Entry 4Y1W (X-ray diffraction, 1.40 A resolution); this record covers chain A.

[Chain A]
Name: NAD(+)--arginine ADP-ribosyltransferase Vis
Source organism: Vibrio splendidus
Notes: EC 2.4.2.31
UniProt: A3UNN4 (VIS_VIBSP); residue numbers follow UniProt; this construct covers 20-240
Chain sequence (239 residues; row label = number of the first residue in the row):
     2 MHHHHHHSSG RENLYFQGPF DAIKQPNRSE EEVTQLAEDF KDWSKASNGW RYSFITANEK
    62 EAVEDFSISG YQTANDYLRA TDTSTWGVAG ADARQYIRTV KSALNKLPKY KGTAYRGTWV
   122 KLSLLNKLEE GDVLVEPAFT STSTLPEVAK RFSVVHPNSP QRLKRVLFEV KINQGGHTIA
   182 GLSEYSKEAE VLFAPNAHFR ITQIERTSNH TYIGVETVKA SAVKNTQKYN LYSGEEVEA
Disordered / not traced: 2-19, 185-187, 240
Construct notes: initiating methionine (2); expression tag (3-19)
UniProt features mapped onto this chain:
  - active site: R117, S142, E191
  - binding site (NAD(+)): S68 to R80, R117 to W120, E137, E191

[In short]
UniProt lists 3 active-site residues and 19 NAD+-binding residues.
Chain A is NAD(+)--arginine ADP-ribosyltransferase Vis (Vibrio splendidus); the structure, Vis toxin, an
ADP-ribosyltransferase from Vibrio Splendidus, was determined by X-ray diffraction (same publication as 4YC0
and 4XZJ).
